Entry 8D9R (electron microscopy, 20.00 A resolution (very low resolution: no residue pairs are listed; an interface is given only as per-side residue counts)); this record covers chains G and S of the 60 polymer chains in the assembly.

[Chain G]
Protein: AP-1 complex subunit gamma-1
Organism: Mus musculus
UniProtKB: P22892 (AP1G1_MOUSE); residue numbers follow UniProt; this construct covers 1-595
Amino-acid sequence (601 residues; numbered 1 to 601; the number before each row is that of its first residue):
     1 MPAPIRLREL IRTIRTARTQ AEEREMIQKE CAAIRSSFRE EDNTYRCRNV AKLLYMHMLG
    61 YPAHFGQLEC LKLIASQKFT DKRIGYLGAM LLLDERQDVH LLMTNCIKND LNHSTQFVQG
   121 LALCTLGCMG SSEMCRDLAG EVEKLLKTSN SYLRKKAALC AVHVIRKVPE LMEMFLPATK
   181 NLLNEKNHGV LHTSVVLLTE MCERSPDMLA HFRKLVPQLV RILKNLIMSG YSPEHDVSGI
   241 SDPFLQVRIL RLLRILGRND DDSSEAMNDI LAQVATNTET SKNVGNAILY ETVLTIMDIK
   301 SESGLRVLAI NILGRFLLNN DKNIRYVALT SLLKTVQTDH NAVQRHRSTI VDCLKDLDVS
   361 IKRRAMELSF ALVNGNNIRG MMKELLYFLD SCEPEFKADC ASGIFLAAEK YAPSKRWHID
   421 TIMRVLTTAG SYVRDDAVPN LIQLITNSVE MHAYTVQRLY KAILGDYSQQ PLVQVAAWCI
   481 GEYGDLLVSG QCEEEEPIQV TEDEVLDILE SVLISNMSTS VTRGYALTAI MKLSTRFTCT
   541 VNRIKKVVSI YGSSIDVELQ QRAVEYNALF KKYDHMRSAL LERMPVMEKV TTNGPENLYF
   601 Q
Disordered / not traced: 1-3, 589-601
Differences from the reference sequence: expression tag (596-601)

[Chain S]
Protein: AP-1 complex subunit sigma-3
Organism: Homo sapiens
UniProtKB: Q96PC3 (AP1S3_HUMAN); numbering as in UniProt (aligned over 1-154)
Amino-acid sequence (154 residues; each row starts with the number of its first residue):
     1 MIHFILLFSR QGKLRLQKWY ITLPDKERKK ITREIVQIIL SRGHRTSSFV DWKELKLVYK
    61 RYASLYFCCA IENQDNELLT LEIVHRYVEL LDKYFGNVCE LDIIFNFEKA YFILDEFIIG
   121 GEIQETSKKI AVKAIEDSDM LQEVSTVSQT MGER
Disordered / not traced: 143-154

[How chain G and chain S interact]
At this resolution (20 A) residue pairs are not listed: 9 residues of chain G and 9 of chain S lie at the interface.

[Summary]
The chain G/chain S interface involves 9 residues from each chain.
Chain G is AP-1 complex subunit gamma-1 (Mus musculus) and chain S is AP-1 complex subunit sigma-3 (Homo
sapiens); the structure, AP-1, Arf1, Nef lattice on MHC-I lipopeptide incorporated wide membrane tubes,
centered on gamma-Arf1, was determined by electron microscopy together with 7UX3, 8D4C, 8D4D, 8D4E, 8D4F, 8D4G
and 5 further entries from the same study.
